PDB entry 8OY6 | X-ray diffraction, 2.35 A resolution | chains A and C of the 3 polymer chains in the assembly

# Chain A
Molecule: Deoxyribodipyrimidine photo-lyase
From: Methanosarcina mazei Go1
Notes: EC 4.1.99.3
UniProt: Q8PYK9 (Q8PYK9_METMA); numbering as in UniProt (aligned over 1-464)
Amino-acid sequence (498 residues; row label = number of the first residue in the row; numbers below 1 keep their minus sign (Met-19 is residue -19)):
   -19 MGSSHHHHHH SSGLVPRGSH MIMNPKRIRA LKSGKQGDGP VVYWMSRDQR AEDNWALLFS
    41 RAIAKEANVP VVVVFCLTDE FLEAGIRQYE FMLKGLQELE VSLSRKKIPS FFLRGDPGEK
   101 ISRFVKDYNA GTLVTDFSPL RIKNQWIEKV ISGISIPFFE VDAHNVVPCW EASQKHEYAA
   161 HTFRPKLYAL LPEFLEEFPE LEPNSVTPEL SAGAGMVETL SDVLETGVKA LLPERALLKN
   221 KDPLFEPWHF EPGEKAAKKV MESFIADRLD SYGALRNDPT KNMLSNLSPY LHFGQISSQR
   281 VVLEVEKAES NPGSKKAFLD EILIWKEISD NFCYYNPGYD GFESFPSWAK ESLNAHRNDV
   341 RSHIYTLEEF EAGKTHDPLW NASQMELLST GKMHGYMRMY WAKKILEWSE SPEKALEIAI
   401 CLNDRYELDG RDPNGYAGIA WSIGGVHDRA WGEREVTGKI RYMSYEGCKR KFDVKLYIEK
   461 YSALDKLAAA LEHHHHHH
Disordered / not traced: -19 to 1, 189-198, 470-478
Differences from the reference sequence: initiating methionine (-19); expression tag (-18 to 0, 465-478)
Residues lining bound ligands: dihydroflavine-adenine dinucleotide (FDA): Tyr252, Leu264, Ser265, Asn266, Leu267, Ser268, Leu271, Phe298, Glu301, Ile302, Trp305, Lys306, Ser309, Lys372, Met373, Gly375, Arg378, Met379, Trp381, Ala382, Asn403, Glu407, Asp409, Gly410, Arg411, Asp412, Asn414, Gly415, Gly418, Ile419, Ser422
Reported in the primary citation:
  - binding site for dihydroflavine-adenine dinucleotide: Asn403
  - conformationally variable residues (loop rearrangement): Arg256, Met379
  - binding site for Cpd-comprising oligonucleotide (chain C): Arg256, Glu301, Trp305

# Chain C
Molecule: Cpd-comprising oligonucleotide
Sequence (14 nucleotides; numbered 1 to 14; the number before each row is that of its first residue):
     1 ATCGGCTTCG CGCA

# Chain A / chain C interface
Residue-residue contacts (30; chain A residue first):
  Ala159(A) - DT7(C)  phosphate contact
  Ala160(A) - DT7(C)  hydrogen bond to the phosphate
  His161(A) - DC6(C)  phosphate contact
  His161(A) - DT7(C)  hydrogen bond to the phosphate
  Arg164(A) - DT7(C)  salt bridge to the phosphate
  Arg256(A) - DT7(C)  hydrogen bond to the base
  Arg256(A) - DT8(C)  hydrogen bond to the base
  Asn257(A) - DT8(C)  base contact
  Glu301(A) - DT7(C)  hydrogen bond to the base
  Trp305(A) - DT7(C)  stacking on the base
  Tyr376(A) - DC9(C)  hydrogen bond to the phosphate
  Met379(A) - DT8(C)  base contact
  Trp421(A) - DT8(C)  base contact
  Arg429(A) - DC6(C)  base contact
  Trp431(A) - DC9(C)  base contact
  Arg441(A) - DT8(C)  salt bridge to the phosphate
  Arg441(A) - DC9(C)  hydrogen bond to the sugar
  Tyr442(A) - DC9(C)  phosphate contact
  Tyr442(A) - DG10(C)  sugar contact
  Met443(A) - DC9(C)  phosphate contact
  Met443(A) - DG10(C)  phosphate contact
  Ser444(A) - DG10(C)  hydrogen bond to the phosphate
  Ser444(A) - DC11(C)  hydrogen bond to the phosphate
  Glu446(A) - DC11(C)  phosphate contact
  Gly447(A) - DG10(C)  phosphate contact
  Arg450(A) - DC11(C)  base contact
  Arg450(A) - DG12(C)  hydrogen bond to the base
  Arg450(A) - DC13(C)  base contact
  Lys451(A) - DC9(C)  salt bridge to the phosphate
  Lys451(A) - DG10(C)  salt bridge to the phosphate
Other interface residues (no listed pair), chain A (23 interface residues in all): His427, Cys448
Other interface residues (no listed pair), chain C (9 interface residues in all): DG5

# In short
23 residues of chain A and 9 residues of chain C are in contact; the contacts include 10 hydrogen bonds, 4
salt bridges and 1 aromatic stacking contact. Among the polar pairs are Arg256(A)-DT7(C), Arg256(A)-DT8(C) and
Glu301(A)-DT7(C). From the paper: a binding site for Cpd-comprising oligonucleotide (chain C) at Arg256(A),
Glu301(A) and Trp305(A); a binding site for dihydroflavine-adenine dinucleotide at Asn403(A).
Chain A is Deoxyribodipyrimidine photo-lyase (Methanosarcina mazei Go1) and chain C is Cpd-comprising
oligonucleotide; the structure, Time-resolved SFX structure of the class II photolyase complexed with a
thymine dimer (3 nanosecond pump-probe ..., was determined by X-ray diffraction, deposited together with 8OET,
8OY3, 8OY4, 8OY5, 8OY7, 8OY8 and 4 further entries.
